6YXY - chains AA and AP of the 83 polymer chains in the assembly; structure by electron microscopy, 3.10 A resolution.

[Chain AA]
Molecule: 12S ribosomal RNA
Organism: Trypanosoma brucei brucei
Sequence (1176 nucleotides; numbered 1 to 1176; the number before each row is that of its first residue):
     1 AUUUUACCAA UUAAGAAGAA UAUUAUAAUA AUGGGUGUCU UAUAUUUUAA AUAAAUAUUU
    61 AAAUUCCGUG UAGUAAAUUU AUUAUUUGUA UUAUUUAUAU AAUAGGUGUA UUAUAUUUAA
   121 AUUUUAAAUU UGUUGUUUUA UAUUUAGAUA CAUAUUUAUA GAUUAAUAUA UUUAAAUAAU
   181 AUUUUAAAAU UUAUUGAACU GUAAUUAUUA GUUUAAUAUU UUUAGUUUGA UGUUGAAAUA
   241 UUUAAUUAAA GAUGUUACAG UUGUUCUAUA UGUACCAAAU AAAUAUAGUA AGAUUAUUUU
   301 AGUUGAAUUA AUAAAUAAAU AUUUAUUUUU CUUUGUAAAU AUUAUGAACA AUUUAAAAAU
   361 UAAUCUGUUU AACUAAAAUG UUAUAUAUAA UAAUCUAAGU UAAUUUGAAU AUUAAAAGUA
   421 CAAGUAUAAU UUGUAAUUCU AAAGUAUUUU AAUGGUAUAU UUUUAGUAGG UAAAUGAAAA
   481 GUAUAAAUGG AUAUAACUUA AUAUUUAAUA UUUGUUUAAU GAAAAGUAUU UUAUUAUUAU
   541 AUUGUAUAGU AUUAUUAUAG UGUAUAGUUU UUUAAAAAUA UAAAAAUAUU GUUAAUAAAA
   601 UUAUCGUAUU UUAAGUGCGU UUAUUAAAUG CGUUUGUCUA AGAUAAUUAU UUAAGAUUAU
   661 UCUUGUAAAU AUAUUUAAAU AUUAAUAAUU CUUAAAAUAA AAAAAUAUCC UCAAUUGCAA
   721 UAUUAUUGUA GCAUAGUAAU UUGUUAACUA AAUAUUAAAG UGUUCCAUAG AAAAUUUUUA
   781 AAUUACAACA AAUAAAAUAA AGUAUGAAUU AAUAUCAAAA UUUUAAUAAA AAUUAAAAAA
   841 UUAAAAUAGG GCAAGUCCUA CUCUCCUUUA CAAAGAGAAC AUUAUGAUAU GUAAUUGUAU
   901 GUUUGAUUGG GGCAAUACUA UAUUUAUUUA UAUAGCAUAA GAACUAUAUU CUUUGAAAUU
   961 AUAAAAGGUU CGAGCAGGUU AACAAGCAUU AAAAAUAAAU GUGUUUCAUC GUCUACUUAU
  1021 UACCAUGAUU GNNNNNNNNN NNNNNNNNNA AUUCGUUAGU UGGGUUAAAA UCGUUGUAAA
  1081 GCAGAUUUGU UUAUAUAUUU AAUUUUUAUA AUUAAUAAUA AUUAAUAUAA GUACGCAAGG
  1141 AUUGAUUAUU GAAAAAAGAA AGAAGAAUAU AAUUUA
Unresolved in the structure: 207-221, 397-442, 595-784, 1024-1031, 1050-1058, 1066-1070
Construct notes: conflict N1032 (A2395 in 343546), N1033 (U2396 in 343546), N1034 (U2397 in 343546), N1035 (G2398 in 343546), N1036 (U2399 in 343546), N1037 (U2400 in 343546), N1038 (C2401 in 343546), N1039 (A2402 in 343546), N1040 (U2403 in 343546), N1041 (C2404 in 343546), N1042 (A2405 in 343546), N1043 (A2406 in 343546), N1044 (A2407 in 343546), N1045 (A2408 in 343546), N1046 (U2409 in 343546), N1047 (A2410 in 343546), N1048 (G2411 in 343546), N1049 (U2412 in 343546)
Ion coordination: Mg2+ site 1 near A30 (its only coordinating residue here); Mg2+ site 2: A63, G68; Mg2+ site 3: G70 (shared with 2 residues of chain A8); Mg2+ site 4 near G108 (its only coordinating residue here); Mg2+ site 5 near A140 (its only coordinating residue here); Mg2+ site 6 near U145 (its only coordinating residue here); Mg2+ site 7 near A146 (its only coordinating residue here); Mg2+ site 8: A198, C199; Mg2+ site 9: A238, A551; Mg2+ site 10 near U267 (its only coordinating residue here); Mg2+ site 11 near G469 (its only coordinating residue here); Mg2+ site 12 near A495 (its only coordinating residue here); 6 more Mg2+ sites not listed

[Chain AP]
Name: uL15m
Organism: Trypanosoma brucei brucei
Reference sequence: Q57U68 (Q57U68_TRYB2); residue numbers follow UniProt; this construct covers 1-374
Amino-acid sequence (374 residues; each row starts with the number of its first residue):
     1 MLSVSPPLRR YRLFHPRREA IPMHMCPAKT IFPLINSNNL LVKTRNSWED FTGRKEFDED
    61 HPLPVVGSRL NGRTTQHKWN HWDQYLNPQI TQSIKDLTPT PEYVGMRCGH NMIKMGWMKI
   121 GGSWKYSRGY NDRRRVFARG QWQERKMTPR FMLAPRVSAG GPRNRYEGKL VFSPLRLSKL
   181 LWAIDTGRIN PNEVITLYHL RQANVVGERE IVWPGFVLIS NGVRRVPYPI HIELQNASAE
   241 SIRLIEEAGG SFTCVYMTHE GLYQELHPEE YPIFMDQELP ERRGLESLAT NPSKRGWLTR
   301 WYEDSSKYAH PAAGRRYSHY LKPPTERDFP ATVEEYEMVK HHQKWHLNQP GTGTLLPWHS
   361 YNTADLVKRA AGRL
Unresolved in the structure: 1-9, 324-353, 365-374
Residues lining bound ligands: NAD (nicotinamide-adenine-dinucleotide): Glu260, Glu270, Tyr271, Pro272, Met275

[How chain AA and chain AP interact]
Pairs across the interface (124):
  A61(AA) - Arg165(AP)  sugar contact
  A62(AA) - Arg165(AP)  sugar contact
  A63(AA) - Asn164(AP)  hydrogen bond to the phosphate
  C67(AA) - Arg156(AP)  hydrogen bond to the base
  A128(AA) - Lys125(AP)  phosphate contact
  U129(AA) - Lys125(AP)  salt bridge to the phosphate
  A150(AA) - Arg107(AP)  salt bridge to the phosphate
  A150(AA) - Tyr130(AP)  hydrogen bond to the base
  A150(AA) - Arg133(AP)  base contact
  A150(AA) - Arg134(AP)  salt bridge to the phosphate
  A152(AA) - Glu102(AP)  sugar contact
  A152(AA) - Val104(AP)  hydrogen bond to the sugar
  A152(AA) - Gly105(AP)  base contact
  A152(AA) - Met106(AP)  base contact
  A152(AA) - Arg107(AP)  salt bridge to the phosphate
  U153(AA) - Pro99(AP)  base contact
  U153(AA) - Thr100(AP)  base contact
  U153(AA) - Tyr103(AP)  stacking on the base
  A158(AA) - Arg188(AP)  salt bridge to the phosphate
  A158(AA) - Asn204(AP)  hydrogen bond to the phosphate
  U159(AA) - Lys179(AP)  hydrogen bond to the sugar
  U159(AA) - Asn204(AP)  base contact
  U159(AA) - Val205(AP)  hydrogen bond to the sugar
  U159(AA) - Val206(AP)  sugar contact
  U159(AA) - Gly207(AP)  base contact
  U159(AA) - Glu210(AP)  hydrogen bond to the sugar
  A160(AA) - Lys179(AP)  salt bridge to the phosphate
  A160(AA) - Arg209(AP)  base contact
  A160(AA) - Glu210(AP)  sugar contact
  G161(AA) - Pro174(AP)  base contact
  G161(AA) - Arg176(AP)  hydrogen bond to the sugar
  G161(AA) - Ile219(AP)  base contact
  U163(AA) - Arg163(AP)  salt bridge to the phosphate
  U164(AA) - Arg163(AP)  salt bridge to the phosphate
  U164(AA) - Lys169(AP)  base contact
  A165(AA) - Ser158(AP)  sugar contact
  A165(AA) - Pro162(AP)  sugar contact
  A165(AA) - Arg163(AP)  phosphate contact
  A166(AA) - Arg163(AP)  hydrogen bond to the phosphate
  A166(AA) - Asn164(AP)  phosphate contact
  A166(AA) - Tyr166(AP)  hydrogen bond to the phosphate
  A166(AA) - Lys169(AP)  salt bridge to the phosphate
  U167(AA) - Tyr166(AP)  hydrogen bond to the phosphate
  U167(AA) - Lys169(AP)  phosphate contact
  A168(AA) - Ser287(AP)  hydrogen bond to the phosphate
  U169(AA) - Lys294(AP)  salt bridge to the phosphate
  A170(AA) - Val217(AP)  base contact
  A170(AA) - Ile219(AP)  base contact
  A170(AA) - Asn236(AP)  base contact
  A170(AA) - Ser238(AP)  base contact
  A170(AA) - Ala239(AP)  phosphate contact
  U171(AA) - Ile219(AP)  phosphate contact
  U171(AA) - Ser220(AP)  hydrogen bond to the phosphate
  U171(AA) - Asn221(AP)  sugar contact
  U171(AA) - Ser238(AP)  phosphate contact
  U171(AA) - Glu240(AP)  phosphate contact
  U172(AA) - Asn221(AP)  phosphate contact
  U172(AA) - Gly222(AP)  hydrogen bond to the phosphate
  U173(AA) - Asn221(AP)  phosphate contact
  U177(AA) - Arg209(AP)  base contact
  U182(AA) - Arg134(AP)  hydrogen bond to the sugar
  U183(AA) - Asn131(AP)  base contact
  U183(AA) - Arg134(AP)  hydrogen bond to the sugar
  G288(AA) - Arg139(AP)  base contact
  U289(AA) - Phe137(AP)  phosphate contact
  U294(AA) - Trp124(AP)  stacking on the base
  U294(AA) - Asn131(AP)  base contact
  U295(AA) - Ile120(AP)  phosphate contact
  U295(AA) - Gly121(AP)  hydrogen bond to the phosphate
  U295(AA) - Trp124(AP)  hydrogen bond to the phosphate
  A296(AA) - Cys108(AP)  base contact
  A296(AA) - Lys119(AP)  sugar contact
  A296(AA) - Ile120(AP)  hydrogen bond to the sugar
  U297(AA) - Lys119(AP)  hydrogen bond to the phosphate
  U298(AA) - Arg69(AP)  base contact
  U298(AA) - Lys119(AP)  salt bridge to the phosphate
  A307(AA) - Trp142(AP)  base contact
  U309(AA) - Arg145(AP)  salt bridge to the phosphate
  U309(AA) - Lys146(AP)  salt bridge to the phosphate
  A310(AA) - Lys146(AP)  salt bridge to the phosphate
  A310(AA) - Met147(AP)  sugar contact
  A311(AA) - Thr148(AP)  base contact
  A311(AA) - Leu153(AP)  base contact
  A317(AA) - Trp142(AP)  base contact
  A317(AA) - Gln143(AP)  base contact
  U320(AA) - Lys114(AP)  hydrogen bond to the sugar
  A321(AA) - Lys114(AP)  sugar contact
  A321(AA) - Met115(AP)  sugar contact
  A321(AA) - Gly116(AP)  sugar contact
  A341(AA) - Arg133(AP)  hydrogen bond to the phosphate
  U342(AA) - Ile113(AP)  sugar contact
  U342(AA) - Lys114(AP)  base contact
  U342(AA) - Arg133(AP)  salt bridge to the phosphate
  U343(AA) - Arg139(AP)  phosphate contact
  U343(AA) - Gly140(AP)  hydrogen bond to the phosphate
  A344(AA) - Trp142(AP)  phosphate contact
  A378(AA) - Arg10(AP)  sugar contact
  A378(AA) - Tyr11(AP)  sugar contact
  A378(AA) - Leu13(AP)  base contact
  U379(AA) - Arg10(AP)  hydrogen bond to the phosphate
  U379(AA) - Tyr11(AP)  base contact
  G380(AA) - Tyr11(AP)  hydrogen bond to the base
  U458(AA) - Arg10(AP)  salt bridge to the phosphate
  U463(AA) - Tyr11(AP)  base contact
  G469(AA) - Ser68(AP)  hydrogen bond to the phosphate
  G469(AA) - Arg69(AP)  hydrogen bond to the phosphate
  G470(AA) - Arg69(AP)  phosphate contact
  G470(AA) - Leu70(AP)  hydrogen bond to the phosphate
  A474(AA) - Trp117(AP)  hydrogen bond to the sugar
  A474(AA) - Met118(AP)  sugar contact
  A474(AA) - Lys119(AP)  hydrogen bond to the base
  A474(AA) - Gly122(AP)  base contact
  A474(AA) - Ser123(AP)  base contact
  U475(AA) - Cys108(AP)  base contact
  U475(AA) - Gly109(AP)  sugar contact
  U475(AA) - Trp117(AP)  stacking on the base
  A478(AA) - Thr75(AP)  phosphate contact
  A479(AA) - Lys78(AP)  salt bridge to the phosphate
  A479(AA) - Ser93(AP)  base contact
  A479(AA) - Lys95(AP)  hydrogen bond to the sugar
  A479(AA) - Asp96(AP)  hydrogen bond to the base
  G481(AA) - Lys95(AP)  salt bridge to the phosphate
  U482(AA) - Ile94(AP)  phosphate contact
  U482(AA) - Lys95(AP)  sugar contact
Other interface residues (no listed pair), chain AA (69 interface residues in all): U65, U149, A293, U308, A319, U322, U345, A459, G476, A483, U945
Other interface residues (no listed pair), chain AP (92 interface residues in all): Gly67, Gln76, Asn111, Arg128, Arg135, Val136, Gln141, Val157, Ala159, Gly160, Gly161, Leu170, Phe172, Arg243

[Summary]
69 residues of chain AA face 92 of chain AP across their interface; the contacts include 33 hydrogen bonds, 18
salt bridges and 3 aromatic stacking contacts. Polar pairs include C67(AA)-Arg156(AP), A150(AA)-Tyr130(AP) and
G380(AA)-Tyr11(AP). Bound to chain AP: NAD.
Here chain AA is 12S ribosomal RNA and chain AP is uL15m, both from Trypanosoma brucei brucei. Entry 6YXY
(State B of the Trypanosoma brucei mitoribosomal large subunit assembly intermediate) was determined by
electron microscopy (same publication as 6YXX).
